8C0W - chains A and B of the 7 polymer chains in the assembly; structure by electron microscopy, 4.70 A resolution (low resolution: residue-level contacts below are approximate; hydrogen-bond / salt-bridge calls are withheld).

# Chain A
Protein: Peroxisomal ATPase PEX6
Source organism: Saccharomyces cerevisiae
Notes: EC 3.6.4.-
Reference sequence: P33760 (PEX6_YEAST); numbering as in UniProt (aligned over 1-1030)
Sequence (1030 residues; numbered 1 to 1030; the number before each row is that of its first residue):
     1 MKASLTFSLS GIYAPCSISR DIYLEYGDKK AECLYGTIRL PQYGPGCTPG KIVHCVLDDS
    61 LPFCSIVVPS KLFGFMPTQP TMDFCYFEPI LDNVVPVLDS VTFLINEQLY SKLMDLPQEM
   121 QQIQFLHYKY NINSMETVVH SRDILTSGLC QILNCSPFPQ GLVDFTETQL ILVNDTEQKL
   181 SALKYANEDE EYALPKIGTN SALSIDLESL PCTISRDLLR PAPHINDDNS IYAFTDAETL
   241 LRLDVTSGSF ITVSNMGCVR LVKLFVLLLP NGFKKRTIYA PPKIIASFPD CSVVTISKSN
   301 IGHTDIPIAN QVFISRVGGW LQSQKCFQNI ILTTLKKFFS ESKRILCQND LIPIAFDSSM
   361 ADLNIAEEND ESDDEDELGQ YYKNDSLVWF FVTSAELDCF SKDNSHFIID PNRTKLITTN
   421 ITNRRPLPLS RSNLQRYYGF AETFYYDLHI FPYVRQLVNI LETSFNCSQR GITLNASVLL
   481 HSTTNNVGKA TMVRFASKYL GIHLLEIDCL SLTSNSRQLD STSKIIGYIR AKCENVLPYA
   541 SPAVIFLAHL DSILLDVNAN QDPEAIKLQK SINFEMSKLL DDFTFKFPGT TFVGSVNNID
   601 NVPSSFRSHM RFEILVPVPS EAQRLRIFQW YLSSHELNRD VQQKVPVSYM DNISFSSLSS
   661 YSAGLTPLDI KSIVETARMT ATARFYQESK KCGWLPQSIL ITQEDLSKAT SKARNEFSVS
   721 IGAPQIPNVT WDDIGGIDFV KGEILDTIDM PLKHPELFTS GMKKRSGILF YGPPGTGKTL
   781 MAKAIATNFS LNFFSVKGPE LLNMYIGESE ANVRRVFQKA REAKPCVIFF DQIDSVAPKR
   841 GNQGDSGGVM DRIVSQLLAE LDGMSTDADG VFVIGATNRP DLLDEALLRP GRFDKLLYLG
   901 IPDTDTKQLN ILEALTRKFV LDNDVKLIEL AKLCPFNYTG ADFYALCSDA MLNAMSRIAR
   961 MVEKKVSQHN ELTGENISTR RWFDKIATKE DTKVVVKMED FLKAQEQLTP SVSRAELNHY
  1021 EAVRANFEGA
Sequence notes: engineered mutation Gln-832 (Glu in P33760)
Curated features (UniProtKB/Swiss-Prot):
  - binding site (ATP): Gly-772 to Thr-779
  - mutagenesis: Lys-489 (K489A: In PEX6pA1; decreased binding to PEX15), Tyr-528 (Y528A: Cells are able to grow on a medium with oleate as a sole carbon source), Lys-778 (K778A: In PEX6pA2; increased amount of peroxisome-bound PEX6. Results in accumulation of PEX5 on peroxisomal membranes. In Amut mutant; abolished ATPase activity of the PEX1-PEX6 AAA ATPase complex), Tyr-805 (Y805A: Cells are unable to grow on a medium with oleate as a sole carbon source), Asp-831 (D831Q: In PEX6pB2; increased amount of peroxisome-bound PEX6. Results in accumulation of PEX5 on peroxisomal membranes)
Bound ions: Mg2+: Thr-779, Asp-831 (together with ATP)
Ligand contacts:
  - ATP (adenosine-5'-triphosphate): Asp-733, Ile-734, Gly-735, Pro-774, Gly-775, Thr-776, Gly-777, Lys-778, Thr-779, Leu-780, Asp-831, Gln-832, Ala-876, Asn-878, Ile-911, Leu-915, Gly-940, Ala-941, Tyr-944
  - ATP: Phe-444, Tyr-446, Asn-485, Asn-486, Val-487, Gly-488, Lys-489, Ala-490, Thr-491, His-549, Asn-597, Ile-627, Tyr-631, Pro-667, Leu-668
From the paper describing this entry:
  - mutagenesis - E832Q: decreased catalytic activity
  - mutagenesis - R889K: decreased catalytic activity (citing earlier work)

# Chain B
Protein: Peroxisomal ATPase PEX1
Source organism: Saccharomyces cerevisiae
Notes: EC 3.6.4.-
Reference sequence: P24004 (PEX1_YEAST); residue numbers follow UniProt; this construct covers 201-1023
Sequence (823 residues; each row starts with the number of its first residue):
   201 TILKNGAIQL LKKVILRSTV CKMDFPKDNL FVVYISDGAQ LPSQKGYASI VKCSLRQSKK
   261 SDSDNKSVGI PSKKIGVFIK CDSQIPENHI ALSSHLWDAF FTHPMNGAKI KLEFLQMNQA
   321 NIISGRNATV NIKYFGKDVP TKSGDQYSKL LGGSLLTNNL ILPTEQIIIE IKKGESEQQL
   381 CNLNEISNES VQWKVTQMGK EEVKDIIERH LPKHYHVKET GEVSRTSKDE DDFITVNSIK
   441 KEMVNYLTSP IIATPAIILD GKQGIGKTRL LKELINEVEK DHHIFVKYAD CETLHETSNL
   501 DKTQKLIMEW CSFCYWYGPS LIVLDNVEAL FGKPQANDGD PSNNGQWDNA SKLLNFFINQ
   561 VTKIFNKDNK RIRVLFSGKQ KTQINPLLFD KHFVSETWSL RAPDKHARAK LLEYFFSKNQ
   621 IMKLNRDLQF SDLSLETEGF SPLDLEIFTE KIFYDLQLER DCDNVVTREL FSKSLSAFTP
   681 SALRGVKLTK ETNIKWGDIG ALANAKDVLL ETLEWPTKYE PIFVNCPLRL RSGILLYGYP
   741 GCGKTLLASA VAQQCGLNFI SVKGPEILNK FIGASEQNIR ELFERAQSVK PCILFFDEFD
   801 SIAPKRGHDS TGVTDRVVNQ LLTQMDGAEG LDGVYILAAT SRPDLIDSAL LRPGRLDKSV
   861 ICNIPTESER LDILQAIVNS KDKDTGQKKF ALEKNADLKL IAEKTAGFSG ADLQGLCYNA
   921 YLKSVHRWLS AADQSEVVPG NDNIEYFSIN EHGRREENRL RLKTLLQQDV VHETKTSTSA
   981 ASELTAVVTI NDLLEACQET KPSISTSELV KLRGIYDRFQ KDR
Not modelled in the structure: 1022-1023
Curated features (UniProtKB/Swiss-Prot):
  - binding site (ATP): Gly-461 to Thr-468, Gly-738 to Thr-745
  - mutagenesis: Lys-467 (K467E: In PEX1pA1; no effect), Tyr-488 (Y488A: Cells are able to grow on a medium with oleate as a sole carbon source), His-495 (H495A: Cells are able to grow on a medium with oleate as a sole carbon source), Asp-525 (D525Q: In PEX1pB1; no effect), Lys-744 (K744A: In Amut mutant; abolished ATPase activity of the PEX1-PEX6 AAA ATPase complex; K744E: In PEX1pA2; decreased binding to PEX6. Results in accumulation of PEX5 on peroxisomal membranes), Phe-771 (F771A: Cells are unable to grow on a medium with oleate as a sole carbon source), Asp-797 (D797Q: In PEX1pB2; results in accumulation of PEX5 on peroxisomal membranes), Glu-798 (E798A: In Bmut mutant; decreased ATPase activity of the PEX1-PEX6 AAA ATPase complex; E798Q: Abolished ATPase activity of the PEX1-PEX6 AAA ATPase complex)
Bound ions: Mg2+ site 1: Thr-468 (together with ATP); Mg2+ site 2: Cys-742, Thr-745 (together with ATP)
Ligand contacts:
  - ATP, molecule 1: Phe-433, Ile-434, Val-436, Gln-463, Gly-464, Gly-466, Lys-467, Thr-468, Arg-469, Asn-526, Leu-611, Phe-615, Pro-642, Leu-643
  - ATP, molecule 2: Gly-741, Cys-742, Gly-743, Lys-744, Thr-745, Leu-746, Ser-841, Cys-862, Pro-865, Ile-873, Ser-909, Gly-910, Ala-911, Gln-914
From the paper describing this entry:
  - mutagenesis - R852K: abolished catalytic activity (citing earlier work)

# Interface between chain A and chain B
Residue-residue contacts (103):
  Cys-326(A) / Arg-256(B)
  Asp-357(A) / Tyr-515(B)
  Asp-357(A) / Lys-567(B)
  Ser-359(A) / Tyr-515(B)
  Met-360(A) / Tyr-515(B)
  Ala-361(A) / Arg-256(B)
  Asp-362(A) / Leu-255(B)
  Asp-362(A) / Arg-256(B)
  Leu-363(A) / Cys-253(B)
  Leu-363(A) / Ser-512(B)
  Leu-363(A) / Trp-516(B)
  Asn-364(A) / Ser-254(B)
  Asn-364(A) / Leu-255(B)
  Asn-364(A) / Arg-256(B)
  Ala-366(A) / Val-251(B)
  Ala-366(A) / Lys-252(B)
  Glu-368(A) / Lys-252(B)
  Asn-369(A) / Lys-252(B)
  Asp-370(A) / Lys-252(B)
  Asp-370(A) / Ser-272(B)
  Asp-373(A) / Lys-213(B)
  Asp-374(A) / Lys-213(B)
  Asp-374(A) / Lys-311(B)
  Glu-377(A) / Ile-215(B)
  Tyr-381(A) / Lys-309(B)
  Tyr-382(A) / Trp-516(B)
  Lys-383(A) / Lys-567(B)
  Asn-384(A) / Lys-567(B)
  Asp-385(A) / Lys-563(B)
  Asn-485(A) / Asp-590(B)
  Asn-486(A) / Asp-590(B)
  Cys-509(A) / Lys-552(B)
  Leu-510(A) / Trp-547(B)
  Leu-510(A) / Asn-555(B)
  Ser-514(A) / Leu-500(B)
  Ser-514(A) / Asp-501(B)
  Ser-516(A) / Lys-552(B)
  Val-557(A) / Asn-543(B)
  Ala-559(A) / Asn-543(B)
  Arg-639(A) / Asn-566(B)
  Asp-640(A) / Asn-566(B)
  Asp-640(A) / Lys-567(B)
  Asp-640(A) / Asp-568(B)
  Asp-640(A) / Asn-569(B)
  Val-641(A) / Ile-451(B)
  Asp-669(A) / His-592(B)
  Ser-672(A) / His-592(B)
  Arg-678(A) / Ile-451(B)
  Arg-678(A) / Asn-569(B)
  Met-679(A) / Tyr-446(B)
  Met-679(A) / Ile-451(B)
  Met-679(A) / Ile-452(B)
  Met-679(A) / Ala-453(B)
  Thr-682(A) / Pro-450(B)
  Thr-682(A) / Ile-451(B)
  Tyr-686(A) / Pro-450(B)
  Lys-712(A) / Glu-596(B)
  Ser-720(A) / Phe-589(B)
  Lys-797(A) / Thr-823(B)
  Pro-799(A) / Glu-776(B)
  Pro-799(A) / Gln-820(B)
  Asn-803(A) / Gly-773(B)
  Met-804(A) / Gly-773(B)
  Gln-832(A) / Thr-823(B)
  Asp-834(A) / Arg-806(B)
  Ser-835(A) / Arg-816(B)
  Ser-835(A) / Asn-819(B)
  Lys-839(A) / His-808(B)
  Asn-842(A) / His-808(B)
  Asn-842(A) / Asp-809(B)
  Met-850(A) / Asp-809(B)
  Met-850(A) / Arg-816(B)
  Leu-882(A) / His-808(B)
  Lys-918(A) / Pro-727(B)
  Phe-919(A) / Pro-727(B)
  Asp-942(A) / Arg-852(B)
  Tyr-944(A) / Arg-729(B)
  Ala-945(A) / Pro-853(B)
  Cys-947(A) / Leu-728(B)
  Ser-948(A) / Leu-728(B)
  Met-951(A) / Pro-727(B)
  Met-951(A) / Leu-728(B)
  Leu-952(A) / Trp-715(B)
  Met-955(A) / Phe-723(B)
  Met-955(A) / Cys-726(B)
  Ala-959(A) / Tyr-719(B)
  Ser-978(A) / Asp-632(B)
  Phe-983(A) / Pro-721(B)
  Asp-984(A) / Pro-721(B)
  Thr-992(A) / Pro-721(B)
  Thr-992(A) / Ile-722(B)
  Glu-1006(A) / Gln-1020(B)
  Glu-1006(A) / Lys-1021(B)
  Leu-1008(A) / Gln-1020(B)
  Thr-1009(A) / Arg-852(B)
  Thr-1009(A) / Pro-853(B)
  Pro-1010(A) / Arg-852(B)
  Pro-1010(A) / Arg-1018(B)
  Pro-1010(A) / Gln-1020(B)
  Ser-1011(A) / Ser-848(B)
  Ser-1011(A) / Leu-851(B)
  Ser-1011(A) / Arg-852(B)
  Val-1012(A) / Arg-852(B)
Other interface residues (no listed pair), chain A (98 interface residues in all): Lys-325, Phe-327, Asn-329, Ser-372, Leu-378, Ser-552, Leu-555, Asn-560, Asn-597, Lys-671, Glu-675, Thr-676, Glu-716, Pro-774, Glu-800, Leu-802, Pro-838, Asn-878, Arg-879, Tyr-938, Ala-941, Ser-956, Ile-958, Val-962, Asp-991, Gln-1007, Glu-1016
Other interface residues (no listed pair), chain B (75 interface residues in all): Arg-217, Gly-269, Met-508, Gly-545, Ile-564, Phe-565, Arg-571, Ile-772, Arg-780, Lys-805, Gly-812, Leu-822, Gly-854, Arg-855, Phe-1019

# In short
98 residues of chain A face 75 of chain B across their interface. Bound to chain A: ATP. Ligands of chain B:
ATP. From the paper: E832Q and R889K of chain A reduce catalytic activity; R852K of chain B abolishes
catalytic activity.
Chain A is Peroxisomal ATPase PEX6 and chain B is Peroxisomal ATPase PEX1, both from Saccharomyces cerevisiae;
the structure, Structure of the peroxisomal Pex1/Pex6 ATPase complex bound to a substrate in twin seam state,
was determined by electron microscopy, deposited together with 8C0V.
